8APC - chains M and m of the 42 polymer chains in the assembly; structure by electron microscopy, 3.50 A resolution.

[Chain M (and m)]
Name: subunit-g
Source organism: Trypanosoma brucei brucei
Notes: chain m of this document is another copy of the same molecule, construct and numbering; everything in this record applies to it too
Reference sequence: C9ZJA0 (C9ZJA0_TRYB9); residues 1-144 here = UniProt positions 1-144
Sequence (144 residues; row label = number of the first residue in the row):
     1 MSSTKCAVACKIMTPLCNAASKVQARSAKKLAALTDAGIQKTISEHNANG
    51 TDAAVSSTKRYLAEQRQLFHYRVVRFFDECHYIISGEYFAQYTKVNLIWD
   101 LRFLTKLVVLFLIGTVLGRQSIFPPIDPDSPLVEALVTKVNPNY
Disordered / not traced: 1-15

[How chain M and chain m interact]
Contacting residue pairs - 76 pairs, chain M then chain m:
  Ala20(M) - Phe77(m)  hydrophobic
  Val23(M) - Phe77(m)  hydrophobic
  Gln24(M) - Phe77(m)
  Gln24(M) - Asp78(m)  hydrogen bond
  Ser27(M) - His70(m)  hydrogen bond
  Ser27(M) - Val73(m)
  Ser27(M) - Val74(m)
  Ala28(M) - Val74(m)
  Lys30(M) - His70(m)
  Leu31(M) - Tyr71(m)  hydrophobic
  Asp36(M) - Gln67(m)  hydrogen bond
  Ile39(M) - Gln67(m)
  His46(M) - Tyr71(m)
  Asn47(M) - Tyr71(m)
  Gly50(M) - Arg75(m)  hydrogen bond (backbone-side chain)
  Thr51(M) - Tyr71(m)  hydrogen bond (backbone-side chain)
  Thr51(M) - Arg75(m)
  Asp52(M) - Tyr71(m)
  Asp52(M) - Arg75(m)
  Ala53(M) - Tyr71(m)  hydrogen bond (backbone-side chain)
  Ala54(M) - Gln65(m)  hydrogen bond (backbone-side chain)
  Ala54(M) - Tyr71(m)
  Ala54(M) - Arg72(m)
  Ser57(M) - Tyr61(m)
  Ser57(M) - Glu64(m)  hydrogen bond
  Ser57(M) - Gln65(m)
  Thr58(M) - Tyr61(m)  hydrogen bond
  Thr58(M) - Gln65(m)
  Thr58(M) - Arg72(m)
  Arg60(M) - Glu64(m)  salt bridge
  Tyr61(M) - Ser57(m)
  Tyr61(M) - Thr58(m)  hydrogen bond
  Tyr61(M) - Tyr61(m)  hydrophobic
  Glu64(M) - Ser57(m)  hydrogen bond
  Glu64(M) - Arg60(m)  salt bridge
  Gln65(M) - Ala54(m)  hydrogen bond (side chain-backbone)
  Gln65(M) - Ser57(m)
  Gln65(M) - Thr58(m)
  Gln67(M) - Asp36(m)  hydrogen bond
  Gln67(M) - Ile39(m)
  His70(M) - Ser27(m)  hydrogen bond
  His70(M) - Lys30(m)
  Tyr71(M) - Leu31(m)  hydrophobic
  Tyr71(M) - His46(m)
  Tyr71(M) - Asn47(m)
  Tyr71(M) - Thr51(m)  hydrogen bond (side chain-backbone)
  Tyr71(M) - Asp52(m)
  Tyr71(M) - Ala53(m)  hydrogen bond (side chain-backbone)
  Tyr71(M) - Ala54(m)
  Arg72(M) - Ala54(m)
  Arg72(M) - Thr58(m)
  Val73(M) - Ser27(m)
  Val74(M) - Ser27(m)
  Val74(M) - Ala28(m)
  Arg75(M) - Gly50(m)  hydrogen bond (side chain-backbone)
  Arg75(M) - Thr51(m)
  Arg75(M) - Asp52(m)
  Phe77(M) - Ala20(m)  hydrophobic
  Phe77(M) - Val23(m)  hydrophobic
  Phe77(M) - Gln24(m)
  Asp78(M) - Gln24(m)  hydrogen bond
  Arg119(M) - Tyr144(m)  hydrogen bond (backbone-side chain)
  Ser121(M) - Tyr144(m)  hydrogen bond
  Pro125(M) - Asn143(m)
  Ile126(M) - Asn143(m)  hydrogen bond (backbone-side chain)
  Leu136(M) - Pro142(m)  hydrophobic
  Leu136(M) - Asn143(m)
  Lys139(M) - Pro142(m)
  Pro142(M) - Leu136(m)  hydrophobic
  Pro142(M) - Lys139(m)
  Asn143(M) - Pro125(m)
  Asn143(M) - Ile126(m)  hydrogen bond (side chain-backbone)
  Asn143(M) - Leu136(m)
  Tyr144(M) - Arg119(m)  hydrogen bond (side chain-backbone)
  Tyr144(M) - Gln120(m)
  Tyr144(M) - Ser121(m)  hydrogen bond
Interface residues without a listed pair, chain M (44 interface residues in all): Leu34, Ile43, Leu68, Gln120
Interface residues without a listed pair, chain m (44 interface residues in all): Leu34, Ile43, Leu68

[Summary]
The chain M/chain m interface involves 44 residues from each chain, with 24 hydrogen bonds and 2 salt bridges.
Polar contacts include Arg60(M)-Glu64(m), Gln24(M)-Asp78(m) and Ser27(M)-His70(m).
Chain M and chain m are both subunit-g (Trypanosoma brucei brucei); the structure, rotational state 1c of the
Trypanosoma brucei mitochondrial ATP synthase dimer, was determined by electron microscopy together with 8AP6,
8AP7, 8AP8, 8AP9, 8APA, 8APB and 7 further entries from the same study.
